6M6G - chains B and I of the 22 polymer chains in the assembly; structure by electron microscopy, 5.39 A resolution (low resolution: residue-level contacts below are approximate; hydrogen-bond / salt-bridge calls are withheld).

Chain B (and I):
Molecule: Major capsid protein
Source organism: Human herpesvirus 2
Notes: chain I of this document is another copy of the same molecule, construct and numbering; everything in this record applies to it too
UniProtKB: P89442 (MCP_HHV2H); residues 1-1374 here = UniProt positions 1-1374
Sequence (1374 residues; row label = number of the first residue in the row):
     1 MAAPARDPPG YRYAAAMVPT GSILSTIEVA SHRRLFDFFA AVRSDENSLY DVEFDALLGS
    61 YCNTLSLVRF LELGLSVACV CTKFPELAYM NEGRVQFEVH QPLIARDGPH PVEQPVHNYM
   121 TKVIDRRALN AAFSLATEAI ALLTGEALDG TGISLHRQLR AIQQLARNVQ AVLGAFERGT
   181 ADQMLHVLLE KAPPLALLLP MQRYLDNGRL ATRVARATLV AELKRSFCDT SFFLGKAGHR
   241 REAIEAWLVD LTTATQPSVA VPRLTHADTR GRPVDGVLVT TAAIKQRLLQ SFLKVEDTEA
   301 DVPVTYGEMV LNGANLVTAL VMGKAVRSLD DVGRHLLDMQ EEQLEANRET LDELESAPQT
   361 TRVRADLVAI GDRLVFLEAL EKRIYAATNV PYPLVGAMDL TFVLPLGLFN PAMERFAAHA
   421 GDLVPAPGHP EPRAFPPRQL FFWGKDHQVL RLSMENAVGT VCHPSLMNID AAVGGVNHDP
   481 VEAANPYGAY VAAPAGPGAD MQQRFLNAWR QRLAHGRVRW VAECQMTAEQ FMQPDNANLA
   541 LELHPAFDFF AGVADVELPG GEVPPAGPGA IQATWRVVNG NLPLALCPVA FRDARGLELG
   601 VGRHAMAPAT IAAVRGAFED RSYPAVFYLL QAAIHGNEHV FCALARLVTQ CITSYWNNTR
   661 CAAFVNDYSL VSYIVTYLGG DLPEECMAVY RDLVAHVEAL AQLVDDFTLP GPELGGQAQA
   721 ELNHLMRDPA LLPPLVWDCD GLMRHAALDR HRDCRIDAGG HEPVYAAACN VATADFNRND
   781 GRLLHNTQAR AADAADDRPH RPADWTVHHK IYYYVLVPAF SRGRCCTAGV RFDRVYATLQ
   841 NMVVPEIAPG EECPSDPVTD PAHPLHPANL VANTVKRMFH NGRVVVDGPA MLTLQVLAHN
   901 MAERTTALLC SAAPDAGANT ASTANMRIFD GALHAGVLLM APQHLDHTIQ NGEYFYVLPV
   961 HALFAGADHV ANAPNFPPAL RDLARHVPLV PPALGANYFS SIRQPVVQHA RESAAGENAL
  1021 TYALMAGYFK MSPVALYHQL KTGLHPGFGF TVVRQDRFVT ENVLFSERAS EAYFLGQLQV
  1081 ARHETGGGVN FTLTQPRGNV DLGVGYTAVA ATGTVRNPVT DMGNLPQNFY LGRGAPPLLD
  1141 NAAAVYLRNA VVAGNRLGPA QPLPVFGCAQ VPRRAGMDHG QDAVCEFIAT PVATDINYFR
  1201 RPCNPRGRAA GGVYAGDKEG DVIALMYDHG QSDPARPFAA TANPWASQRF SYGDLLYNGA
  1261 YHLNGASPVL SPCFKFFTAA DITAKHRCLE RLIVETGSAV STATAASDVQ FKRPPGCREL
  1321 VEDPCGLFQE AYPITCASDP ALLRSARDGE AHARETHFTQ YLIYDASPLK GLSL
Unresolved in the structure: 1-5, 209-211, 343-346 (chain I: 1-27, 47-61, 144-152, 343-346)
Sequence notes: conflict M17 (Ile in P89442), V18 (Leu in P89442), K382 (Arg in P89442), H986 (Asp in P89442)
Cystine bridges: C754-C910

Interface between chain B and chain I:
Contacting residue pairs - 199 pairs, chain B then chain I:
  V52(B) with Y89(I)
  F54(B) with A88(I); Y89(I); M90(I); N91(I); L311(I); A319(I); G323(I); A325(I)
  D55(B) with E92(I); G323(I); K324(I); A325(I)
  A56(B) with E92(I); G93(I); R94(I); A325(I)
  L57(B) with R94(I); A325(I); V326(I); R327(I)
  L58(B) with R94(I); V95(I); R327(I)
  G59(B) with V95(I); R327(I)
  S60(B) with Q96(I)
  Y61(B) with Q96(I); F97(I); E98(I); R327(I); D352(I)
  C62(B) with E98(I); N347(I)
  N63(B) with E98(I); V99(I); H100(I)
  L65(B) with H100(I)
  R127(B) with D107(I)
  A128(B) with D107(I); G108(I)
  L129(B) with A105(I); D107(I)
  N130(B) with A105(I); R106(I)
  A132(B) with V112(I); Q114(I); P115(I)
  F133(B) with Q114(I); P115(I)
  S134(B) with Q114(I)
  G152(B) with Q340(I)
  L155(B) with Q340(I)
  H156(B) with L336(I); M339(I); Q340(I)
  L159(B) with M339(I)
  Q163(B) with R348(I)
  Q164(B) with H117(I); Y119(I)
  R167(B) with H100(I); N347(I); R348(I)
  N168(B) with P115(I); H117(I)
  A175(B) with L103(I); A105(I)
  F176(B) with A105(I)
  R178(B) with P102(I); L103(I); I104(I)
  G179(B) with I104(I); A105(I)
  D182(B) with I104(I)
  Q183(B) with D107(I)
  Q286(B) with V249(I)
  I384(B) with I104(I)
  Y385(B) with I104(I)
  T388(B) with P102(I); I104(I)
  N389(B) with R106(I); N207(I)
  V390(B) with R106(I); D206(I); N207(I)
  P391(B) with R106(I); N207(I)
  G421(B) with H419(I); A420(I)
  D422(B) with A418(I); H419(I)
  L423(B) with F416(I); A418(I); H419(I)
  V424(B) with F416(I); A417(I); A418(I); H419(I); A420(I); F1358(I)
  P425(B) with F1358(I)
  A426(B) with F1358(I)
  P427(B) with F1358(I)
  P432(B) with A412(I)
  R433(B) with M413(I); F416(I)
  Q439(B) with M413(I)
  K445(B) with A221(I)
  D446(B) with A221(I); R225(I); R1201(I)
  H447(B) with R225(I); R1201(I)
  Q448(B) with R1201(I)
  V449(B) with N1197(I)
  G602(B) with R822(I); A1014(I)
  E638(B) with L945(I)
  V675(B) with S622(I)
  T676(B) with S622(I); L945(I); D946(I)
  Y677(B) with S622(I); L945(I); D946(I)
  G679(B) with S622(I)
  G680(B) with N658(I); R883(I)
  E684(B) with N658(I); T659(I); R660(I)
  R691(B) with D620(I); R621(I)
  Q702(B) with R1011(I)
  D705(B) with R985(I)
  D706(B) with E1012(I)
  T708(B) with C524(I)
  L709(B) with C524(I)
  P710(B) with V521(I)
  G711(B) with D982(I)
  R727(B) with R985(I)
  A789(B) with H947(I)
  R790(B) with H947(I)
  P802(B) with N972(I); R981(I)
  A803(B) with R981(I)
  D804(B) with R981(I)
  W805(B) with L945(I)
  V807(B) with R981(I)
  K1041(B) with E529(I)
  T1042(B) with C524(I)
  R1116(B) with R203(I); Y204(I)
  N1117(B) with Y204(I)
  V1119(B) with T218(I)
  N1124(B) with F1238(I)
  A1153(B) with P534(I); D535(I)
  G1154(B) with P534(I)
  R1156(B) with S1232(I); P1237(I)
  R1173(B) with K1218(I); Q1231(I)
  R1174(B) with Q1231(I); S1232(I)
  A1175(B) with R213(I); Y1214(I); A1215(I); G1216(I); D1221(I); L1225(I); Q1231(I)
  G1176(B) with R213(I); Y1214(I); L1225(I); P1234(I)
  M1177(B) with R213(I); A217(I); Y1214(I); P1234(I)
  D1178(B) with A217(I); A221(I); Y1214(I); P1234(I)
  H1179(B) with T218(I); A221(I)
  G1180(B) with V214(I); A217(I); T218(I)
  Q1181(B) with V214(I)
  A1305(B) with T212(I)
  A1306(B) with A211(I)
  S1307(B) with V214(I)
  D1308(B) with V214(I)
  D1339(B) with M413(I)
  P1340(B) with M413(I)
  A1341(B) with F416(I)
  R1344(B) with A1353(I); E1355(I)
Also at the interface, not in a pair above, chain B (127 interface residues in all): Y11, V18, E53, A131, A166, Q170, A171, V172, K382, A387, Y392, H419, L450, E455, R603, D681, L682, E698, P1118, N1155, R1318, D1348
Also at the interface, not in a pair above, chain I (124 interface residues in all): F84, Q101, H110, E113, I124, K224, T253, Q256, M309, L320, V321, M322, E414, R415, Q533, E619, R824, H944, T948, D968, F1074, L1102, A1224, A1235, E1350, A1351, R1354

In short:
127 residues of chain B and 124 residues of chain I are in contact.
Chain B and chain I are both Major capsid protein (Human herpesvirus 2); the structure, Structure of HSV2
viron capsid portal vertex, was determined by electron microscopy together with 6M6H and 6M6I from the same
study.
